Entry 8P2J (X-ray diffraction, 1.73 A resolution); this record covers chains A and B.

Chain A (and B):
Molecule: Oxidoreductase
Organism: Blastomyces dermatitidis
Notes: chain B of this document is another copy of the same molecule, construct and numbering; everything in this record applies to it too
Reference sequence: A0A179UH34 (A0A179UH34_BLAGS); residues 1-288 here = UniProt positions 1-288
Sequence (294 residues; each row starts with the number of its first residue; numbers below 1 keep their minus sign (Leu-5 is residue -5)):
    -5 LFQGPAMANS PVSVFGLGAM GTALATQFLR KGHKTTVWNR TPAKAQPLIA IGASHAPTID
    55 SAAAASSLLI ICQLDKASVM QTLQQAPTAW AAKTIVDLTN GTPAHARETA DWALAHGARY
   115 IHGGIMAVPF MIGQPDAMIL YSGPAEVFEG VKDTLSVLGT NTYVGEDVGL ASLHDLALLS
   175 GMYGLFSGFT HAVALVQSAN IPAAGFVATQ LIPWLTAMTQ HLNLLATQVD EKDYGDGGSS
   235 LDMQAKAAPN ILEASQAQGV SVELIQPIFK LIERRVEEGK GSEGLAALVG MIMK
Unresolved in the structure: -5 to 1 (chain B: -5 to 0)
Sequence notes: expression tag (-5 to 0); engineered mutation Glu140 (Ala in A0A179UH34)
Small-molecule neighbours: NADPH (NDP; NADPH dihydro-nicotinamide-adenine-dinucleotide phosphate): Gly10, Leu11, Gly12, Ala13, Met14, Gly15, Trp32, Asn33, Arg34, Thr35, Lys38, Cys66, Gln67, Leu68, Ser72, Gln75, Thr76, Leu92, Thr93, Asn94, Ile119, Ala121, Val122, Pro123

Chain A / chain B interface:
Pairs across the interface (173):
  Gly95(A) with Asn244(B)
  Thr96(A) with Asn244(B)
  Pro97(A) with Ala248(B)
  Met120(A) with Trp208(B)
  Met132(A) with Gln204(B)
  Leu134(A) with Gln204(B)
  Thr156(A) with Gln204(B)
  Val158(A) with Gln204(B)
  Leu164(A) with Ile195(B), hydrophobic
  Leu167(A) with Leu189(B); Ala193(B), hydrophobic
  His168(A) with Ile195(B); Phe200(B); Gln204(B)
  Leu170(A) with Asn244(B); Ile245(B), hydrophobic; Ala248(B), hydrophobic
  Ala171(A) with Ala186(B); Leu189(B), hydrophobic; Val190(B), hydrophobic; Phe200(B), hydrophobic
  Leu172(A) with Phe200(B), hydrophobic; Gln204(B); Leu205(B), hydrophobic; Trp208(B), hydrogen bond (backbone-side chain)
  Leu173(A) with Trp208(B), hydrophobic
  Ser174(A) with Gly182(B); His185(B), hydrogen bond; Ala186(B), hydrogen bond (side chain-backbone); Leu189(B); Ile245(B)
  Gly175(A) with Gly182(B); Leu209(B)
  Met176(A) with Trp208(B); Met212(B), hydrophobic
  Tyr177(A) with Gln238(B), hydrogen bond; Ile245(B), hydrophobic; Ile262(B); Phe263(B), hydrophobic
  Gly178(A) with Gly178(B); Leu179(B); Gly182(B)
  Leu179(A) with Gly178(B); Met212(B), hydrophobic; Thr213(B)
  Phe180(A) with Ile262(B), hydrophobic; Leu279(B), hydrophobic
  Ser181(A) with Ile262(B)
  Gly182(A) with Ser174(B); Gly175(B); Gly178(B)
  Phe183(A) with Leu216(B); Leu219(B), hydrophobic; Ala220(B)
  Thr184(A) with Leu282(B); Val283(B); Ile286(B)
  His185(A) with Ser174(B); Ile286(B)
  Ala186(A) with Ala171(B)
  Val187(A) with Val223(B), hydrophobic; Val283(B), hydrophobic
  Ala188(A) with Val283(B), hydrophobic; Ile286(B), hydrophobic; Met287(B), hydrophobic
  Leu189(A) with Leu167(B); Ala171(B), hydrophobic; Ser174(B)
  Val190(A) with Ala171(B), hydrophobic
  Gln191(A) with Val223(B); Asp224(B); Met287(B)
  Ser192(A) with Met287(B)
  Ala193(A) with Leu167(B), hydrophobic
  Ile195(A) with Leu164(B), hydrophobic; His168(B)
  Pro196(A) with Asp224(B)
  Ala197(A) with Ala220(B); Asp224(B), hydrogen bond (backbone-side chain)
  Ala198(A) with Ala220(B), hydrophobic; Asp224(B), hydrogen bond (backbone-side chain)
  Phe200(A) with His168(B); Ala171(B), hydrophobic; Leu172(B), hydrophobic
  Val201(A) with Leu216(B); Asn217(B); Ala220(B), hydrophobic
  Ala202(A) with Asn217(B)
  Gln204(A) with Leu134(B); Thr156(B); Val158(B); His168(B); Leu172(B)
  Leu205(A) with Leu172(B), hydrophobic
  Ile206(A) with Thr213(B); Asn217(B)
  Trp208(A) with Met120(B); Leu172(B), hydrogen bond (side chain-backbone); Met176(B)
  Leu209(A) with Gly175(B); Leu216(B), hydrophobic
  Met212(A) with Met176(B), hydrophobic; Leu179(B), hydrophobic
  Thr213(A) with Leu179(B); Ile206(B)
  Gln214(A) with Ile206(B)
  Leu216(A) with Phe183(B); Val201(B); Leu209(B), hydrophobic
  Asn217(A) with Val201(B); Ala202(B); Ile206(B)
  Leu219(A) with Phe183(B), hydrophobic
  Ala220(A) with Phe183(B); Ala197(B); Ala198(B), hydrophobic; Val201(B), hydrophobic
  Val223(A) with Val187(B), hydrophobic; Gln191(B)
  Asp224(A) with Gln191(B); Pro196(B); Ala197(B), hydrogen bond (side chain-backbone); Ala198(B), hydrogen bond (side chain-backbone)
  Gln238(A) with Met176(B); Tyr177(B), hydrogen bond
  Lys240(A) with Leu68(B)
  Asn244(A) with Gly95(B); Thr96(B); Leu170(B)
  Ile245(A) with Leu170(B), hydrophobic; Leu173(B), hydrophobic; Ser174(B); Tyr177(B), hydrophobic
  Glu247(A) with Thr96(B)
  Ala248(A) with Pro97(B); Leu170(B), hydrophobic
  Gly253(A) with Ile286(B); Met287(B); Lys288(B), hydrogen bond (backbone-backbone)
  Val254(A) with Ile286(B)
  Ser255(A) with Ile286(B), hydrogen bond (backbone-backbone)
  Glu257(A) with Pro261(B); Leu265(B); Arg268(B), salt bridge
  Leu258(A) with Pro261(B); Ile262(B)
  Pro261(A) with Glu257(B); Leu258(B); Pro261(B), hydrophobic
  Ile262(A) with Tyr177(B); Phe180(B), hydrophobic; Ser181(B); Leu258(B)
  Phe263(A) with Tyr177(B), hydrophobic
  Leu265(A) with Glu257(B)
  Arg268(A) with Glu257(B), salt bridge
  Leu279(A) with Phe180(B), hydrophobic
  Leu282(A) with Thr184(B)
  Val283(A) with Thr184(B); Val187(B), hydrophobic; Ala188(B), hydrophobic
  Ile286(A) with Thr184(B); His185(B); Ala188(B), hydrophobic; Gly253(B); Val254(B); Ser255(B), hydrogen bond (backbone-backbone)
  Met287(A) with Ala188(B), hydrophobic; Gln191(B); Ser192(B); Gly253(B)
  Lys288(A) with Gly253(B), hydrogen bond (backbone-backbone); Ser255(B)
Also at the interface, not in a pair above, chain A (88 interface residues in all): Asn94, His99, Thr210, His215, Thr221, Lys226, Ala241, Gln252, Ile259, Ile266
Also at the interface, not in a pair above, chain B (86 interface residues in all): Asn94, His99, Met132, Thr210, Gln214, Thr221, Ala241, Glu247, Gln252, Ile259, Ile266

In short:
88 residues of chain A face 86 of chain B across their interface, with 14 hydrogen bonds and 2 salt bridges.
Polar contacts include Glu257(A)-Arg268(B), Leu172(A)-Trp208(B) and Ser174(A)-His185(B). Ligands of chain A:
NADPH.
Chain A and chain B are both Oxidoreductase (Blastomyces dermatitidis); the structure, Imine Reductase from
Ajellomyces dermatitidis in space group C21, was determined by X-ray diffraction together with 8OZW from the
same study.
